3Q8X - chains A and B of the 4 polymer chains in the assembly; structure by X-ray diffraction, 2.70 A resolution.

== Chain A ==
Protein: Antidote of epsilon-zeta postsegregational killing system
Source organism: Streptococcus pyogenes
Reference sequence: Q6UZC8 (Q6UZC8_STRPY); numbering as in UniProt (aligned over 1-90)
Sequence (90 residues; each row starts with the number of its first residue):
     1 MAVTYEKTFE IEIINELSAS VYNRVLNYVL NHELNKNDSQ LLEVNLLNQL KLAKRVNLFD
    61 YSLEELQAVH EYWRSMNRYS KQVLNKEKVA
Not modelled in the structure: 1-2, 88-90

== Chain B ==
Protein: Zeta-toxin
Source organism: Streptococcus pyogenes
Reference sequence: Q54944 (ZTOX_STRPY); residues 1-287 here = UniProt positions 1-287
Sequence (287 residues; row label = number of the first residue in the row):
     1 MANIVNFTDK QFENRLNDNL EELIQGKKAV ESPTAFLLGG QPGSGKTSLR SAIFEETQGN
    61 VIVIDNDTFK QQHPNFDELV KLYEKDVVKH VTPYSNRMTE AIISRLSDQG YNLVIEGTGR
   121 TTDVPIQTAT MLQAKGYETK MYVMAVPKIN SYLGTIERYE TMYADDPMTA RATPKQAHDI
   181 VVKNLPTNLE TLHKTGLFSD IRLYNREGVK LYSSLETPSI SPKETLEKEL NRKVSGKEIQ
   241 PTLERIEQKM VLNKHQETPE FKAIQQKLES LQPPTPPIPK TPKLPGI
Not modelled in the structure: 1-2, 275-287
UniProt features mapped onto this chain:
  - active site: Asp67 (Proton acceptor)
  - binding site (ATP): Gly40 to Thr47
  - binding site (substrate): Asn66, Glu100, Thr118, Arg120, Thr128
  - mutagenesis: Lys46 (K46A: Loss of activity), Asp67 (D67T: Loss of activity), Arg158 (R158A: Loss of activity; when associated with S-171), Arg171 (R171S: Loss of activity; when associated with A-158)
What the authors report for this chain:
  - binding site for uridine-diphosphate-N-acetylglucosamine: Asp67, Glu100, Thr118, Arg120, Thr128
  - catalytic residues: Asp67 (proposed by the authors, not directly observed)

== How chain A and chain B interact ==
Contacting residue pairs (52; chain A residue first):
  Val3(A) with Ser48(B); Ser51(B); Glu207(B)
  Tyr5(A) with Arg206(B)
  Thr8(A) with Gly45(B); Thr47(B); Ser48(B), hydrogen bond
  Phe9(A) with Glu157(B); Arg158(B); Thr161(B)
  Ile11(A) with Thr47(B)
  Glu12(A) with Gly45(B); Lys46(B); Thr47(B), hydrogen bond
  Ile13(A) with Thr161(B)
  Asn15(A) with Arg50(B)
  Glu16(A) with Arg158(B), salt bridge; Met162(B)
  Leu17(A) with Asp165(B)
  Ser20(A) with Gln71(B), hydrogen bond; Thr169(B), hydrogen bond
  Tyr22(A) with Asp18(B), hydrogen bond; Glu22(B)
  Asn23(A) with Thr68(B), hydrogen bond (side chain-backbone); Gln71(B); Gln72(B), hydrogen bond
  Leu26(A) with Asp18(B)
  Asn27(A) with Arg15(B), hydrogen bond; Gln71(B), hydrogen bond (side chain-backbone); Gln72(B); His73(B), hydrogen bond (side chain-backbone); Pro74(B)
  Leu30(A) with Asn14(B); Arg15(B)
  Asn31(A) with Arg15(B); Pro74(B), hydrogen bond (side chain-backbone)
  Lys36(A) with Asp18(B), salt bridge; Glu21(B), salt bridge
  Lys51(A) with Asp18(B), salt bridge; Glu21(B), salt bridge; Glu22(B), salt bridge
  Lys54(A) with Glu22(B), salt bridge
  Arg55(A) with Gln25(B)
  Asn57(A) with Phe54(B)
  Phe59(A) with Thr47(B); Arg50(B); Ser51(B)
  His70(A) with Asp165(B), salt bridge
  Arg74(A) with Asp165(B), salt bridge
  Asn77(A) with Asp166(B), hydrogen bond
  Lys81(A) with Asp166(B), salt bridge; Met168(B)
Interface residues without a listed pair, chain A (29 interface residues in all): Ala19, Arg24
Interface residues without a listed pair, chain B (32 interface residues in all): Gln11, Phe76, Gly154, Arg245

== Overview ==
The interface between chain A and chain B involves 29 residues on one side and 32 on the other, with 12
hydrogen bonds and 10 salt bridges. Polar pairs include Glu16(A)-Arg158(B), Lys36(A)-Asp18(B) and
Lys36(A)-Glu21(B). The paper reports the catalytic residue Asp67(B); a binding site for
uridine-diphosphate-N-acetylglucosamine at Asp67(B), Glu100(B) and Thr118(B) among others.
Chain A is Antidote of epsilon-zeta postsegregational killing system and chain B is Zeta-toxin, both from
Streptococcus pyogenes; the structure, Structure of a toxin-antitoxin system bound to its substrate, was
determined by X-ray diffraction.
